Entry 1YE9 (X-ray diffraction, 2.80 A resolution); this record covers chains B and H of the 8 polymer chains in the assembly.

# Chain B
Protein: catalase HPII
Source organism: Escherichia coli
Notes: EC 1.11.1.6; fragment: proteolytic fragment, residues 75-300
Reference sequence: P21179 (CATE_ECOLI); residues 75-300 here = UniProt positions 75-300
Amino-acid sequence (226 residues; numbered 75 to 300; the number before each row is that of its first residue):
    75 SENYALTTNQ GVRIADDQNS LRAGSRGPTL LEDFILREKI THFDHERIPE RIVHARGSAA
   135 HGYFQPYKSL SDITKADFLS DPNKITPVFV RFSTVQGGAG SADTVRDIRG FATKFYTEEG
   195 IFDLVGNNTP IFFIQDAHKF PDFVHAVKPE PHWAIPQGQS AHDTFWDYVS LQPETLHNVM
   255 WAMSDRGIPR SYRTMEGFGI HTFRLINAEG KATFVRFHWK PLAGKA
Not modelled in the structure: 298-300
Small-molecule neighbours:
  - cis-heme d hydroxychlorin gamma-spirolactone (HDD), molecule 1: Ile-114, Phe-117, Asp-118
  - cis-heme d hydroxychlorin gamma-spirolactone (HDD), molecule 2: Arg-125, Ile-126, Val-127, His-128, Arg-165, Ser-167, Gly-184, Phe-185, Ala-186, Val-199, Gly-200, Asn-201, Phe-206, Ala-211, Phe-214, Ile-274, His-275
Reported in the primary citation:
  - mutagenesis - R260A: unchanged catalytic activity

# Chain H
Protein: catalase HPII
Source organism: Escherichia coli
Notes: EC 1.11.1.6; fragment: proteolytic fragment, residues 309-567
Reference sequence: P21179 (CATE_ECOLI); residues 309-567 here = UniProt positions 309-567
Amino-acid sequence (259 residues; numbered 309 to 567; the number before each row is that of its first residue):
   309 KLTGRDPDFH RRELWEAIEA GDFPEYELGF QLIPEEDEFK FDFDLLDPTK LIPEELVPVQ
   369 RVGKMVLNRN PDNFFAENEQ AAFHPGHIVP GLDFTNDPLL QGRLFSYTDT QISRLGGPNF
   429 HEIPINRPTC PYHNFQRDGM HRMGIDTNPA NYEPNSINDN WPRETPPGPK RGGFESYQER
   489 VEGNKVRERS PSFGEYYSHP RLFWLSQTPF EQRHIVDGFS FELSKVVRPY IRERVVDQLA
   549 HIDLTLAQAV AKNLGIELT
Not modelled in the structure: 565-567
Bound ions: cis-heme d hydroxychlorin gamma-spirolactone Fe near Tyr-415 (its only coordinating residue here)
Small-molecule neighbours: cis-heme d hydroxychlorin gamma-spirolactone (HDD): Phe-391, Leu-407, Gly-410, Arg-411, Ser-414, Tyr-415, Thr-418, Gln-419, Arg-422

# Interface between chain B and chain H
Pairs across the interface (73):
  Ser-75(B) / Asn-466(H)  hydrogen bond (backbone-side chain)
  Asn-77(B) / Trp-469(H)
  Tyr-78(B) / His-441(H)
  Tyr-78(B) / Trp-469(H)
  Tyr-78(B) / Pro-470(H)
  Tyr-78(B) / Arg-471(H)  hydrogen bond (backbone-backbone)
  Ala-79(B) / His-441(H)
  Ala-79(B) / Pro-470(H)
  Ala-79(B) / Arg-471(H)
  Ala-79(B) / Thr-473(H)
  Leu-80(B) / His-441(H)
  Leu-80(B) / Asn-442(H)
  Leu-80(B) / Pro-470(H)
  Leu-80(B) / Arg-471(H)  hydrogen bond (backbone-backbone)
  Thr-81(B) / Tyr-440(H)
  Thr-81(B) / His-441(H)  hydrogen bond (backbone-backbone)
  Thr-81(B) / Asn-442(H)  hydrogen bond (backbone-side chain)
  Thr-82(B) / Tyr-440(H)
  Thr-82(B) / Asn-442(H)
  Asn-83(B) / His-429(H)
  Asn-83(B) / Pro-436(H)
  Asn-83(B) / Asn-442(H)  hydrogen bond
  Asn-83(B) / Gln-444(H)  hydrogen bond
  Gln-84(B) / His-395(H)  hydrogen bond
  Gln-84(B) / Pro-436(H)
  Gly-85(B) / Pro-436(H)
  Gly-85(B) / Cys-438(H)
  Gly-85(B) / Pro-439(H)
  Gly-85(B) / Tyr-440(H)
  Val-86(B) / Ile-396(H)
  Val-86(B) / Val-397(H)  hydrophobic
  Arg-87(B) / Thr-473(H)  hydrogen bond
  Arg-87(B) / Arg-479(H)
  Arg-87(B) / Gly-480(H)
  Arg-87(B) / Gly-481(H)
  Arg-87(B) / Phe-482(H)  hydrogen bond (backbone-backbone)
  Ile-88(B) / Glu-472(H)
  Ile-88(B) / Thr-473(H)  hydrogen bond (backbone-backbone)
  Ala-89(B) / Glu-472(H)
  Ala-89(B) / Thr-473(H)
  Ala-89(B) / Gly-481(H)
  Ala-89(B) / Phe-482(H)
  Asp-90(B) / Glu-472(H)
  Asp-91(B) / Glu-461(H)
  Asp-91(B) / Glu-472(H)  hydrogen bond (backbone-side chain)
  Gln-92(B) / Glu-461(H)  hydrogen bond
  Gln-92(B) / Glu-472(H)  hydrogen bond
  Leu-95(B) / Ser-484(H)
  Pro-102(B) / Lys-493(H)
  Leu-105(B) / Gln-409(H)
  Leu-105(B) / Phe-413(H)  hydrophobic
  Glu-106(B) / Phe-402(H)
  Glu-106(B) / Gln-409(H)
  Glu-106(B) / Leu-412(H)
  Phe-108(B) / Gly-394(H)
  Phe-108(B) / Phe-402(H)  hydrophobic
  Phe-108(B) / Phe-482(H)  hydrophobic
  Arg-111(B) / Leu-412(H)  hydrogen bond (side chain-backbone)
  Arg-111(B) / Phe-413(H)
  Glu-112(B) / Gln-444(H)  hydrogen bond
  Thr-115(B) / Thr-416(H)
  His-116(B) / Pro-426(H)  hydrogen bond (side chain-backbone)
  His-116(B) / Asn-427(H)  hydrogen bond
  His-116(B) / Gln-444(H)
  His-116(B) / Arg-445(H)  hydrogen bond (side chain-backbone)
  His-116(B) / Asp-446(H)  hydrogen bond (side chain-backbone)
  His-119(B) / Ile-420(H)
  His-119(B) / Pro-426(H)
  His-119(B) / Gly-447(H)
  Glu-120(B) / Arg-445(H)
  Glu-120(B) / Asp-446(H)
  Glu-120(B) / Gly-447(H)  hydrogen bond (backbone-backbone)
  Ile-122(B) / Met-448(H)  hydrophobic
Interface residues without a listed pair, chain B (33 interface residues in all): Ala-97, Ile-109, Lys-113, Pro-123
Interface residues without a listed pair, chain H (48 interface residues in all): His-392, Asn-404, Gly-410, Phe-428, Asn-434, Phe-443, Arg-450, Pro-462, Pro-475, Glu-483, Val-489

# In short
33 residues of chain B and 48 residues of chain H are in contact, with 21 hydrogen bonds. Polar pairs include
Ser-75(B)/Asn-466(H), Thr-81(B)/Asn-442(H) and Asn-83(B)/Asn-442(H). Ligands of chain B: cis-heme d
hydroxychlorin gamma-spirolactone. Chain H binds cis-heme d hydroxychlorin gamma-spirolactone. From the paper:
R260A of chain B leaves catalytic activity unchanged.
Here chain B is catalase HPII and chain H is catalase HPII, both from Escherichia coli. Entry 1YE9 (Crystal
structure of proteolytically truncated catalase HPII from E. coli) was determined by X-ray diffraction.
